PDB entry 5R0B | X-ray diffraction, 1.82 A resolution | chains A and B

== Chain A ==
Molecule: Pre-mRNA-splicing factor 8
Source organism: Saccharomyces cerevisiae (strain ATCC 204508 / S288c)
Notes: fragment: yPrp8 RNaseH
Reference sequence: P33334 (PRP8_YEAST); residue numbers follow UniProt; this construct covers 1836-2090
Sequence (258 residues; each row starts with the number of its first residue):
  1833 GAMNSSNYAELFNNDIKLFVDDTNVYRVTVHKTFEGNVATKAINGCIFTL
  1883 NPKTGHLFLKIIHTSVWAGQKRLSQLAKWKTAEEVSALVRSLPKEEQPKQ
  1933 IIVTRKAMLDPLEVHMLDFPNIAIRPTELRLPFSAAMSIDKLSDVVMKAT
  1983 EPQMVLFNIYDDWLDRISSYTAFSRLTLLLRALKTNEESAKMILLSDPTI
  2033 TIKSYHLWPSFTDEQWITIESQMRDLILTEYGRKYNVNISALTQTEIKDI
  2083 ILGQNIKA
Unresolved in the structure: 2070-2090
Sequence notes: expression tag (1833-1835)
Ligand contacts: SY7 (2-methoxy-4-[[(4S,5S)-2,4,5-tris(2-methoxypyridin-4-yl)imidazolidin-1-yl]methyl]pyridine): His1888, Lys1973, Met1986, Val1987, Leu1988, Phe1989, Asn1990, Ser2036, Tyr2037, His2038

== Chain B ==
Molecule: A1 cistron-splicing factor AAR2
Source organism: Saccharomyces cerevisiae (strain ATCC 204508 / S288c)
Notes: fragment: GAMA - Aar2(1-152) - SSSSS - Aar2(171-317); engineered mutation(s): L153_D170delinsSSSSS
Reference sequence: P32357 (AAR2_YEAST); aligned to UniProt positions 1-317 over residues 1-317
Sequence (308 residues; numbered -3 to 317; 13 numbers in that range are skipped by the numbering (no residue carries them; nothing is unmodelled there); the number before each row is that of its first residue; numbers below 1 keep their minus sign (Gly-3 is residue -3)):
    -3 GAMAMNTVPFTSAPIEVTIGIDQYSFNVKENQPFHGIKDIPIGHVHVIHF
    47 QHADNSSMRYGYWFDCRMGNFYIQYDPKDGLYKMMEERDGAKFENIVHNF
    97 KERQMMVSYPKIDEDDTWYNLTEFVQMDKIRKIVRKDENQFSYVDSSMTT
   147 VQENEL
   166 SSSSSDPAHSLNYTVINFKSREAIRPGHEMEDFLDKSYYLNTVMLQGIFK
   216 NSSNYFGELQFAFLNAMFFGNYGSSLQWHAMIELICSSATVPKHMLDKLD
   266 EILYYQIKTLPEQYSDILLNERVWNICLYSSFQKNSLHNTEKIMENKYPE
   316 LL
Unresolved in the structure: -3 to 0, 166-169
Sequence notes: expression tag (-3 to 0); conflict Ser166 (Leu153 in P32357), Ser167 (Lys154 in P32357), Ser170 (Leu157 in P32357)

== How chain A and chain B interact ==
Contacting residue pairs (17):
  Gln1907(A) - Met195(B)
  Gln1907(A) - Leu199(B)
  Leu1908(A) - Met195(B)  hydrophobic
  Trp1911(A) - Glu194(B)
  Trp1911(A) - Met195(B)  hydrophobic
  Trp1911(A) - Phe198(B)  hydrophobic
  Asp1942(A) - Lys184(B)  salt bridge
  Glu1945(A) - Lys184(B)  salt bridge
  Val1946(A) - Ile189(B)  hydrophobic
  Val1946(A) - Glu194(B)
  Val1946(A) - Phe198(B)  hydrophobic
  His1947(A) - Glu194(B)
  Leu1949(A) - Lys184(B)
  Leu1949(A) - Ser185(B)
  Leu1949(A) - Arg186(B)
  Leu1949(A) - Ile189(B)  hydrophobic
  Asp1950(A) - Arg186(B)  salt bridge

== In short ==
Chain A and chain B form an interface of 9 and 8 residues respectively, with 3 salt bridges. Among the polar
pairs are Asp1942(A)-Lys184(B), Glu1945(A)-Lys184(B) and Asp1950(A)-Arg186(B). Bound to chain A: compound SY7.
Chain A is Pre-mRNA-splicing factor 8 and chain B is A1 cistron-splicing factor AAR2, both from Saccharomyces
cerevisiae (strain ATCC 204508 / S288c); the structure, PanDDA analysis group deposition -- Aar2/RNaseH in
complex with fragment F2X-Entry C05, DMSO-free, was determined by X-ray diffraction, deposited together with
5QY1, 5QY2, 5QY3, 5QY4, 5QY5, 5QY6 and 128 further entries.
